Entry 6NZR (X-ray diffraction, 2.56 A resolution); this record covers chains A and B.

== Chain A (and B) ==
Name: Non-receptor tyrosine-protein kinase TYK2
Organism: Homo sapiens
Notes: EC 2.7.10.2; fragment: PSEUDO KINASE DOMAIN, residues 575-869; chain B of this document is another copy of the same molecule, construct and numbering; everything in this record applies to it too
UniProt: P29597 (TYK2_HUMAN); residues 575-869 here = UniProt positions 575-869
Sequence (317 residues; row label = number of the first residue in the row):
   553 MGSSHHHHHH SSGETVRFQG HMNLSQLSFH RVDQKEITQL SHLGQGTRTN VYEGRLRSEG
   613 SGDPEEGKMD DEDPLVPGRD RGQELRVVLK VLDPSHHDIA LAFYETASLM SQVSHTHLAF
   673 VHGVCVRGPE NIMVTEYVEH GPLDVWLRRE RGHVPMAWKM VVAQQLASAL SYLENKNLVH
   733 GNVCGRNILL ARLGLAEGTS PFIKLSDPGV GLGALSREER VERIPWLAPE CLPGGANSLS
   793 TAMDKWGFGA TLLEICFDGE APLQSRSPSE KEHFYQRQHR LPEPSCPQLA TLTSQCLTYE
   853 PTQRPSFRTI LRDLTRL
Not modelled in the structure: 553-577, 610-635, 787-790, 868-869 (chain B: 553-579, 611-635, 786-790, 869)
Sequence notes: expression tag (553-574); conflict Ser610 (Val in P29597)
Small-molecule neighbours: LAJ (N-methyl-4-{[2-(methylsulfonyl)phenyl]amino}-6-[(pyridin-2-yl)amino]pyridazine-3-carboxamide): Leu595, Gly596, Gln597, Val603, Val640, Lys642, Ala671, Thr687, Glu688, Tyr689, Val690, Glu691, His692, Gly693, Pro694, Arg738, Asn739, Leu741, Ser758, Asp759

== Chain A / chain B interface ==
Pairs across the interface (19; chain A residue first):
  Arg638(A) with Arg701(B)
  Glu691(A) with Arg701(B), salt bridge
  Glu702(A) with Arg607(B), salt bridge; Arg638(B), salt bridge
  His705(A) with Arg607(B); Glu636(B), salt bridge
  Arg744(A) with Glu691(B); His692(B); Leu745(B)
  Leu745(A) with Glu691(B)
  Gly746(A) with Glu691(B), hydrogen bond (backbone-side chain)
  Leu747(A) with Arg638(B); Tyr689(B); Glu691(B), hydrogen bond (backbone-side chain)
  Ala748(A) with Tyr689(B); Glu691(B)
  Glu749(A) with Leu637(B)
  Gly750(A) with Arg744(B)
  Thr751(A) with Glu691(B)
Also at the interface, not in a pair above, chain B (11 interface residues in all): Glu605

== Overview ==
The interface between chain A and chain B involves 12 residues on one side and 11 on the other; the contacts
include 2 hydrogen bonds and 4 salt bridges. Polar pairs include Glu691(A)-Arg701(B), Glu702(A)-Arg607(B) and
Glu702(A)-Arg638(B). Chain A binds compound LAJ.
Both chains are Non-receptor tyrosine-protein kinase TYK2 (Homo sapiens). Entry 6NZR (CRYSTAL STRUCTURE OF
TYROSINE KINASE 2 JH2 (PSEUDO KINASE DOMAIN) COMPLEXED WITH Compound_12 AKA
4-[(2-methanesulfonylphenyl)amino]-N-(H3)methyl-6-[(pyridin-2- yl)amino]pyridazine-3-carboxamide) was
determined by X-ray diffraction together with 6NZP and 6NZQ from the same study.
